1KE0 - chain A; structure by X-ray diffraction, 2.30 A resolution.

== Chain A ==
Molecule: beta-lactamase
Source organism: Escherichia coli
Notes: EC 3.5.2.6
Reference sequence: P00811 (AMPC_ECOLI); residues 4-361 here correspond to UniProt positions 20-377 (UniProt number = residue number + 16)
Sequence (358 residues; row label = number of the first residue in the row):
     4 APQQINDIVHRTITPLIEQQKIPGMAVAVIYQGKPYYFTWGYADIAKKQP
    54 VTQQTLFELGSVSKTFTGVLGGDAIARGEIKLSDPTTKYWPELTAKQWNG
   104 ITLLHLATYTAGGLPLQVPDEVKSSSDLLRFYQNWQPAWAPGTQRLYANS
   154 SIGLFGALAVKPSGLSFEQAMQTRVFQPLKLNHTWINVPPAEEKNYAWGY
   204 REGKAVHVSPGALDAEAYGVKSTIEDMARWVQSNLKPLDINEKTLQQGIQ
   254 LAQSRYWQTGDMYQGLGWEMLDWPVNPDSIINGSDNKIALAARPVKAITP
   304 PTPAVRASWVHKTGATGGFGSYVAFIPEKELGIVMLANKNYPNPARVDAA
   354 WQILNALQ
Covalently attached groups: 4-(carboxyvin-2-yl)phenylboronic acid (CVB) linked to Ser64
Ligand contacts: 4-(carboxyvin-2-yl)phenylboronic acid (CVB): Gly63, Lys67, Leu119, Gln120, Val121, Tyr150, Asn152, Tyr221, Gly317, Ala318
UniProt features mapped onto this chain:
  - active site: Ser64 (Acyl-ester intermediate)
  - binding site (a beta-lactam): Ser64, Gln120, Tyr150, Asn152, Ala318, Asn343

== Summary ==
4-(carboxyvin-2-yl)phenylboronic acid is covalently linked to Ser64. Curated annotation (UniProt) lists
active-site residue Ser64 and 6 beta-lactam-binding residues.
Chain A is beta-lactamase (Escherichia coli); the structure, X-ray crystal structure of AmpC beta-lactamase
from E. coli in complex with the inhibitor 4-(carboxyvin-2-yl)phenylboronic acid, was determined by X-ray
diffraction together with 1KDS, 1KDW, 1KE3 and 1KE4 from the same study.
